7PK3 - chain A; structure by X-ray diffraction, 1.41 A resolution.

== Chain A ==
Protein: Palmitoleoyl-protein carboxylesterase NOTUM
From: Homo sapiens
Notes: EC 3.1.1.98
Reference sequence: Q6P988 (NOTUM_HUMAN); numbering as in UniProt (aligned over 81-451)
Chain sequence (383 residues; numbered 78 to 460; the number before each row is that of its first residue):
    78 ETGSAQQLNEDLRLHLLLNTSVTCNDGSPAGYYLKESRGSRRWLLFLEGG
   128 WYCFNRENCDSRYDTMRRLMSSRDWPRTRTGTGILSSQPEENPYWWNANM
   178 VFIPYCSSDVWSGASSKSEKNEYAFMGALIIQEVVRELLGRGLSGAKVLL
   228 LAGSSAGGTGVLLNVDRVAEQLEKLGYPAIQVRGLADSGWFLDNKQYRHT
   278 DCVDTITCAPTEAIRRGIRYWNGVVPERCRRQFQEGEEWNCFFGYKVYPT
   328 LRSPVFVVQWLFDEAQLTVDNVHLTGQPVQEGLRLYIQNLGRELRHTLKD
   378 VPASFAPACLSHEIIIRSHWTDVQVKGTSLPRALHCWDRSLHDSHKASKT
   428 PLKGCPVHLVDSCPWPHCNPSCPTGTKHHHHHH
Not modelled in the structure: 78-87, 278, 280-283, 352-354, 420-426, 453-460
Construct notes: cloning artifact (78-80); engineered mutation Ser330 (Cys in Q6P988); expression tag (452-460)
Disulfides: Cys101-Cys183, Cys130-Cys136, Cys279-Cys285, Cys306-Cys318, Cys386-Cys449, Cys413-Cys432, Cys440-Cys445
Covalent attachments: N-acetylglucosamine (NAG) linked to Asn96
Small-molecule neighbours: 7T0 (1-[2,4-bis(chloranyl)-3-(trifluoromethyl)phenyl]-1,2,3-triazole): Gly127, Trp128, Tyr129, Val187, Ser232, Ala233, Thr236, Phe268, Pro287, Ile291, Phe319, Phe320, Ala342, Val346, His389
Swiss-Prot annotation at these positions:
  - active site (Charge relay system): Ser232, Asp340, His389
  - modified residue: Ser81 (Phosphoserine)
  - glycosylation: Asn96 (N-linked (GlcNAc...) asparagine)
  - mutagenesis: Ser232 (S232A: Abolishes enzyme activity. Unable to mediate serine depalmitoleoylation of WNT proteins)
Reported in the primary citation:
  - binding site for 7T0: Trp128

== Summary ==
Chain A binds compound 7T0. Covalently linked N-acetylglucosamine: at Asn96. UniProt lists 3 active-site
residues and one mutagenesis site. The paper reports a binding site for 7T0 at Trp128.
Chain A is Palmitoleoyl-protein carboxylesterase NOTUM (Homo sapiens); the structure, Notum_ARUK3001185, was
determined by X-ray diffraction, deposited together with 7PJR and 7PKV.
